8H00 - chains A and D of the 9 polymer chains in the assembly; structure by electron microscopy, 3.41 A resolution.

== Chain A ==
Name: Spike glycoprotein
Organism: Severe acute respiratory syndrome coronavirus 2
UniProtKB: P0DTC2 (SPIKE_SARS2); aligned to UniProt positions 1-1208 over residues 1-1208
Chain sequence (1286 residues; numbered 1 to 1288 plus 7 insertion-coded residues; 9 numbers in that range are skipped by the numbering (no residue carries them; nothing is unmodelled there); the number before each row is that of its first residue; a row labelled like 210A-210G holds insertion residues (210A, then the next letters in order)):
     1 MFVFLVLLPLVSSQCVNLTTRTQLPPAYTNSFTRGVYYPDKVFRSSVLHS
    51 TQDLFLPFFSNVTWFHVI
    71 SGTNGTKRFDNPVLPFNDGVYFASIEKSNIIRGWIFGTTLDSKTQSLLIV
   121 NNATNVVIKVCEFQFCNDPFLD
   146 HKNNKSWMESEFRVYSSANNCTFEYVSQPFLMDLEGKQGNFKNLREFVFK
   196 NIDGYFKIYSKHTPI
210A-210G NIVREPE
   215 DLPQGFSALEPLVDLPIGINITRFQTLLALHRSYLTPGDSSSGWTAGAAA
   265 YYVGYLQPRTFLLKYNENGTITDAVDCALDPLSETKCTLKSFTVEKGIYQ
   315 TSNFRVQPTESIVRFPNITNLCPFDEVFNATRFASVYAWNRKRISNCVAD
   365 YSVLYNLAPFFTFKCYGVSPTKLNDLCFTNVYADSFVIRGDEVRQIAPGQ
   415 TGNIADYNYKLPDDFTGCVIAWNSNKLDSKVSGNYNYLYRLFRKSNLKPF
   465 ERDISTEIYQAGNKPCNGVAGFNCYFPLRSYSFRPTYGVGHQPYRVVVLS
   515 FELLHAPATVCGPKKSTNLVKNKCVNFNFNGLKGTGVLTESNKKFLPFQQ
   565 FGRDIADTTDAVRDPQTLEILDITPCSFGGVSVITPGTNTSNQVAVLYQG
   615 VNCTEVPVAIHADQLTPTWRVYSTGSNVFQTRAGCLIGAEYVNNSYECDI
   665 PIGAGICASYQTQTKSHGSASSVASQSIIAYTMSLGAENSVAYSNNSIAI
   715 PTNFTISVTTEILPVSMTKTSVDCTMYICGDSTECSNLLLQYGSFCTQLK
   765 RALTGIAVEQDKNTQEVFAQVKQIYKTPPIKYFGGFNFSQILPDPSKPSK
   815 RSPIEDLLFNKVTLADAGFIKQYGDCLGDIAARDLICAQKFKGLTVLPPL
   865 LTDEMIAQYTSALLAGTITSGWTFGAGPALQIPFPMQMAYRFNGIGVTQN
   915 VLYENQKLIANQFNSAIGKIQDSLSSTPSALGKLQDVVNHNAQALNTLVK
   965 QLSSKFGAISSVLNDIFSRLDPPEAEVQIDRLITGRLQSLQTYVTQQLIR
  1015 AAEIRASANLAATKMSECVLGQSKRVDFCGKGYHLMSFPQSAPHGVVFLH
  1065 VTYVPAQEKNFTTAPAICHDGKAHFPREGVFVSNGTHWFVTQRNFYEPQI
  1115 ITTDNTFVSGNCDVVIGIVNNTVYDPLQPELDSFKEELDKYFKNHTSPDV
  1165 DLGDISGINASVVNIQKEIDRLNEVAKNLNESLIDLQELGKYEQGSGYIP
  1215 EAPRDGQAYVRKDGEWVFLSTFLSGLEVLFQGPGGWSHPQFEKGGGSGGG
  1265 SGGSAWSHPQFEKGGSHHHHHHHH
Unresolved in the structure: 1-14, 71-76, 146-152, 177-184, 210A-210G, 248-256, 621-640, 676-690, 828-852, 1148-1288
Disulfides: Cys-15/Cys-136, Cys-131/Cys-166, Cys-291/Cys-301, Cys-336/Cys-361, Cys-379/Cys-432, Cys-391/Cys-525, Cys-480/Cys-488, Cys-538/Cys-590, Cys-617/Cys-649, Cys-662/Cys-671, Cys-738/Cys-760, Cys-743/Cys-749, Cys-1032/Cys-1043, Cys-1082/Cys-1126
Covalently attached groups: N-acetylglucosamine (NAG) linked to Asn-61, Asn-234, Asn-282, Asn-331, Asn-709, Asn-717, Asn-801, Asn-1074, Asn-1098, Asn-1134
Sequence notes: variant Val-67 (Ala in P0DTC2), Ile-95 (Thr in P0DTC2), Asp-142 (Tyr145 in P0DTC2), Ile-210B (Leu212 in P0DTC2), Asp-339 (Gly in P0DTC2), Leu-371 (Ser in P0DTC2), Pro-373 (Ser in P0DTC2), Phe-375 (Ser in P0DTC2), Asn-417 (Lys in P0DTC2), Lys-440 (Asn in P0DTC2), Ser-446 (Gly in P0DTC2), Asn-477 (Ser in P0DTC2), Lys-478 (Thr in P0DTC2), Ala-484 (Glu in P0DTC2), Arg-493 (Gln in P0DTC2), Ser-496 (Gly in P0DTC2), Arg-498 (Gln in P0DTC2), Tyr-501 (Asn in P0DTC2), His-505 (Tyr in P0DTC2), Lys-547 (Thr in P0DTC2), Gly-614 (Asp in P0DTC2), Tyr-655 (His in P0DTC2), Lys-679 (Asn in P0DTC2), His-681 (Pro in P0DTC2), Lys-764 (Asn in P0DTC2), Tyr-796 (Asp in P0DTC2), Lys-856 (Asn in P0DTC2), His-954 (Gln in P0DTC2), Lys-969 (Asn in P0DTC2), Phe-981 (Leu in P0DTC2); insertion (210E-210G); engineered mutation Gly-682 (Arg in P0DTC2), Ser-683 (Arg in P0DTC2), Ser-685 (Arg in P0DTC2), Pro-817 (Phe in P0DTC2), Pro-892 (Ala in P0DTC2), Pro-899 (Ala in P0DTC2), Pro-942 (Ala in P0DTC2), Pro-986 (Lys in P0DTC2), Pro-987 (Val in P0DTC2); expression tag (1209-1288)
UniProt features mapped onto this chain:
  - region: Asn-280 to Cys-301 (Putative superantigen), Arg-403 to Asp-405 (Integrin-binding motif), Asn-448 to Phe-456 (Immunodominant HLA epitope recognized by the CD8+), Ser-816 to Tyr-837 (Fusion peptide 1), Lys-835 to Phe-855 (Fusion peptide 2), Asp-1163 to Glu-1202 (Heptad repeat 2)
  - site: Arg-815, Ser-816 (Cleavage)
  - glycosylation: Asn-17 (N-linked (GlcNAc...) (complex) asparagine), Asn-61 (N-linked (GlcNAc...) (hybrid) asparagine), Asn-74 (N-linked (GlcNAc...) (complex) asparagine), Asn-122 (N-linked (GlcNAc...) (hybrid) asparagine), Asn-149 (N-linked (GlcNAc...) (complex) asparagine), Asn-165 (N-linked (GlcNAc...) (complex) asparagine), Asn-234 (N-linked (GlcNAc...) (high mannose) asparagine), Asn-282 (N-linked (GlcNAc...) (complex) asparagine), Thr-323 (O-linked (GalNAc) threonine), Ser-325 (O-linked (HexNAc...) serine), Asn-331 (N-linked (GlcNAc...) (complex) asparagine), Asn-343 (N-linked (GlcNAc...) (complex) asparagine), Asn-603 (N-linked (GlcNAc...) (hybrid) asparagine), Asn-616 (N-linked (GlcNAc...) (complex) asparagine), Asn-657 (N-linked (GlcNAc...) (complex) asparagine), Thr-676 (O-linked (GlcNAc...) threonine), Thr-678 (O-linked (GlcNAc...) threonine), Asn-709 (N-linked (GlcNAc...) (high mannose) asparagine), Asn-717 (N-linked (GlcNAc...) (hybrid) asparagine), Asn-801 (N-linked (GlcNAc...) (hybrid) asparagine) and 6 more in UniProt
What the authors report for this chain:
  - post-translational modification sites: Asn-165, Asn-343

== Chain D ==
Name: rabbit monoclonal antibody 1H1 Fab light chain
Organism: Oryctolagus cuniculus
Notes: antibody fragment or engineered binder
Chain sequence (111 residues; numbered 1 to 111; the number before each row is that of its first residue):
     1 DIVMTQTPASVSEPVGGTVTIKCQASESISNWLAWYQQKPGQPPKLLIYA
    51 AFTLASGVPSRFKGSGSGTQFTLTINGVECADAATYYCQQTYSSRDVDNV
   101 FGGGTEVVVKG
Disulfides: Cys-23/Cys-88

== Interface between chain A and chain D ==
Contacting residue pairs (23; chain A residue first):
  Thr-345(A) / Tyr-92(D)
  Arg-346(A) / Trp-32(D)
  Arg-346(A) / Thr-91(D)  hydrogen bond (side chain-backbone)
  Arg-346(A) / Tyr-92(D)  hydrogen bond (side chain-backbone)
  Phe-347(A) / Trp-32(D)  hydrogen bond (backbone-side chain)
  Ala-348(A) / Ser-30(D)
  Ser-349(A) / Ser-30(D)  hydrogen bond (backbone-side chain)
  Ser-349(A) / Asn-31(D)  hydrogen bond
  Tyr-351(A) / Phe-52(D)
  Tyr-351(A) / Ser-67(D)  hydrogen bond
  Ala-352(A) / Ser-30(D)  hydrogen bond (backbone-side chain)
  Ala-352(A) / Ser-67(D)
  Asn-354(A) / Ser-28(D)  hydrogen bond
  Asn-354(A) / Tyr-92(D)  hydrogen bond
  Asn-450(A) / Asn-31(D)  hydrogen bond (backbone-side chain)
  Asn-450(A) / Trp-32(D)
  Asn-450(A) / Ala-50(D)
  Tyr-451(A) / Trp-32(D)
  Leu-452(A) / Asn-31(D)
  Leu-452(A) / Phe-52(D)  hydrophobic
  Ile-468(A) / Ser-67(D)
  Thr-470(A) / Phe-52(D)
  Thr-470(A) / Ser-65(D)
Other interface residues (no listed pair), chain A (15 interface residues in all): Phe-490, Leu-492
Other interface residues (no listed pair), chain D (12 interface residues in all): Gly-66, Ser-93

== In short ==
The interface between chain A and chain D involves 15 residues on one side and 12 on the other; the contacts
include 10 hydrogen bonds. Among the polar pairs are Arg-346(A)/Thr-91(D), Arg-346(A)/Tyr-92(D) and
Phe-347(A)/Trp-32(D). N-acetylglucosamine is covalently linked to Asn-61(A), Asn-234(A), Asn-282(A),
Asn-331(A), Asn-709(A) and Asn-717(A) and 4 more. The paper reports modification sites Asn-165(A) and
Asn-343(A).
Here chain A is Spike glycoprotein (Severe acute respiratory syndrome coronavirus 2) and chain D is rabbit
monoclonal antibody 1H1 Fab light chain (Oryctolagus cuniculus). Entry 8H00 (SARS-CoV-2 Omicron BA.1 Spike
glycoprotein in complex with rabbit monoclonal antibody 1H1 Fab in the class ...) was determined by electron
microscopy together with 8H01 and 8ITU from the same study.
